Entry 9F5S (electron microscopy, 2.50 A resolution); this record covers chains A and C of the 3 polymer chains in the assembly.

== Chain A ==
Molecule: VP0
Organism: Enterovirus A71
UniProtKB: D4QGA2 (D4QGA2_HE71); numbering as in UniProt (aligned over 1-323)
Sequence (323 residues; row label = number of the first residue in the row):
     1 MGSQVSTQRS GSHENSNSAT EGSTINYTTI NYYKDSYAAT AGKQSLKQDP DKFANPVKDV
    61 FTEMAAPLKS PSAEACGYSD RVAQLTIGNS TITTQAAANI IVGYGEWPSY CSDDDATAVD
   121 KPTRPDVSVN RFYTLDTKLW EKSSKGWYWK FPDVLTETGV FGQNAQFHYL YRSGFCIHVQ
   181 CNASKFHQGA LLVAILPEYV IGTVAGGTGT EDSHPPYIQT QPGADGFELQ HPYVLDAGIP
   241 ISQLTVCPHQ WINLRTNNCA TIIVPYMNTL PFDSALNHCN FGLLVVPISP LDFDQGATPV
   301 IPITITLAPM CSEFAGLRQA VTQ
Not modelled in the structure: 1-11, 46-64
Sequence notes: engineered mutation Ala96 (Glu in D4QGA2)

== Chain C ==
Molecule: VP1
Organism: Enterovirus A71
Notes: EC 3.4.22.29, 3.6.1.15, 3.4.22.28, 2.7.7.48
UniProtKB: A0A2L1GIK5 (A0A2L1GIK5_HE71); residues 1-297 here correspond to UniProt positions 566-862 (UniProt number = residue number + 565)
Sequence (297 residues; each row starts with the number of its first residue):
     1 GDRVADMIES SIGNSVSRAL TQALPAPTGQ NTQVSSHRLD TGEVPALQAA EIGASSNTSD
    61 ESMIETRCVL NSHSTAETTL DSFFSRAGLV GEIDLPLEGT TNPNGYANWD IDITGYAQMR
   121 RKVELFTYMR FDAEFTFVAC TPTGQVVPQL LQYMFVPPGA PKPESRESLA WQTATNPSVF
   181 VKLTDPPAQV SVPFMSPASA YQWFYDGYPT FGEHKQEKDL EYGACPNNMM GTFSVRTVGS
   241 SKSKYALVVR IYMRMKHVRA WIPRPMRNQN YLFKANPNYA GDSIKPTGTS RNAITTL
Not modelled in the structure: 1-59
Sequence notes: conflict Ala246 (Pro811 in A0A2L1GIK5)
Small-molecule neighbours: sphingosine (SPH): Ile111, Asp112, Ile113, Thr114, Phe135, Phe137, Phe155, Pro177, Val179, Val190, Val192, Met195, Tyr201, Gln202, Trp203, Asn228, Met229, Phe233, Ala275

== How chain A and chain C interact ==
Residue-residue contacts (133; chain A residue first):
  Ser18(A) with Asp132(C), hydrogen bond; His257(C), hydrogen bond
  Ala19(A) with Arg130(C), hydrogen bond (backbone-side chain); Phe131(C); Asp132(C), hydrogen bond (backbone-side chain); His257(C); Arg259(C)
  Thr20(A) with His257(C); Arg259(C)
  Ser23(A) with Arg259(C), hydrogen bond
  Tyr27(A) with Asp81(C)
  Ser36(A) with His257(C)
  Tyr37(A) with Asp132(C); Ser191(C); Pro193(C); Lys256(C), hydrogen bond (backbone-side chain); His257(C)
  Ala38(A) with Ser191(C); Lys256(C), hydrogen bond (backbone-side chain)
  Ala39(A) with Lys256(C), hydrogen bond (backbone-side chain); His257(C), hydrogen bond (backbone-side chain)
  Thr40(A) with His257(C), hydrogen bond (backbone-side chain)
  Ala41(A) with Asp81(C); Ser85(C); Arg254(C)
  Leu68(A) with Pro263(C), hydrophobic
  Tyr104(A) with Ile262(C)
  Lys150(A) with Asp206(C), salt bridge; Tyr222(C)
  Tyr169(A) with Phe211(C), hydrophobic
  Leu196(A) with Arg264(C)
  Pro197(A) with Ile262(C), hydrophobic; Arg264(C), hydrogen bond (backbone-side chain)
  Glu198(A) with Thr127(C); Tyr128(C), hydrogen bond; Gln202(C); Phe204(C); Tyr205(C); Asp206(C), hydrogen bond (side chain-backbone); Arg264(C), hydrogen bond (backbone-side chain)
  Tyr199(A) with Asp206(C); Tyr222(C)
  Val200(A) with Phe204(C); Tyr205(C); Asp206(C); Tyr222(C); Pro277(C), hydrophobic
  Ile201(A) with Tyr222(C), hydrogen bond (backbone-side chain); Pro277(C)
  Gly202(A) with Pro277(C); Asn278(C)
  Thr203(A) with Asn278(C), hydrogen bond; Tyr279(C), hydrogen bond (backbone-backbone)
  Val204(A) with Tyr279(C); Ala280(C); Gly281(C), hydrogen bond (backbone-backbone)
  Ala205(A) with Asn278(C); Tyr279(C)
  Gly207(A) with Ala280(C); Gly281(C), hydrogen bond (backbone-backbone); Asp282(C), hydrogen bond (backbone-backbone); Ser283(C)
  Thr208(A) with Asp282(C)
  Gly209(A) with Leu272(C); Phe273(C)
  Glu211(A) with Phe273(C)
  Asp212(A) with Phe273(C); Asn276(C), hydrogen bond
  Ser213(A) with Asn278(C), hydrogen bond (backbone-side chain)
  His214(A) with Asp219(C); Leu220(C); Asn276(C)
  Pro215(A) with Tyr208(C); Asp219(C); Tyr222(C), hydrophobic
  Pro216(A) with Asp219(C)
  Tyr217(A) with Tyr208(C), hydrophobic; His214(C)
  Thr220(A) with Tyr208(C), hydrogen bond; Tyr222(C)
  His231(A) with Tyr279(C), hydrogen bond; Ile284(C)
  Tyr233(A) with Asn268(C); Pro286(C); Thr287(C), hydrogen bond (side chain-backbone)
  Val234(A) with Gln269(C); Tyr279(C); Ile284(C), hydrophobic
  Asp236(A) with Tyr279(C)
  Ala237(A) with Arg267(C), hydrogen bond (backbone-side chain); Pro277(C); Tyr279(C)
  Gly238(A) with Arg267(C); Asn268(C), hydrogen bond (backbone-backbone); Gln269(C); Tyr279(C)
  Ile239(A) with Pro265(C); Met266(C); Asn268(C)
  Pro240(A) with Pro265(C); Met266(C); Asn268(C); Thr287(C)
  Gln243(A) with Pro265(C); Met266(C), hydrogen bond (side chain-backbone)
  Leu244(A) with Pro265(C)
  Val246(A) with Pro263(C); Arg264(C)
  Cys247(A) with Pro263(C); Pro265(C)
  Met267(A) with Tyr128(C), hydrogen bond (backbone-side chain); Ile262(C), hydrophobic
  Asn268(A) with Tyr128(C)
  Thr269(A) with Tyr128(C); Ala198(C); Ser199(C), hydrogen bond (backbone-backbone); Ala200(C); Gln202(C)
  Leu270(A) with Ala198(C), hydrophobic
  Ser274(A) with Phe211(C)
  Asn277(A) with Tyr205(C); Gly207(C); Tyr208(C), hydrogen bond (backbone-backbone); Thr210(C), hydrogen bond (side chain-backbone); Phe211(C)
  His278(A) with Tyr205(C); Asp206(C); Gly207(C)
  Cys279(A) with Asp206(C), hydrogen bond (backbone-backbone)
  Arg318(A) with Phe211(C)
  Gln323(A) with Phe211(C); Gly212(C), hydrogen bond (backbone-backbone); Glu213(C)
Interface residues without a listed pair, chain A (65 interface residues in all): Gly22, Gln44, Gly206, Thr210, Ser242, Leu276, Phe281
Interface residues without a listed pair, chain C (59 interface residues in all): Thr79, Val192, Phe194, Tyr201, Pro209, Asn227, Val258, Lys285

== Overview ==
Chain A and chain C form an interface of 65 and 59 residues respectively; the contacts include 34 hydrogen
bonds and 1 salt bridge. Polar pairs include Lys150(A)-Asp206(C), Ser18(A)-Asp132(C) and Ser18(A)-His257(C).
Chain C binds sphingosine.
Chain A is VP0 and chain C is VP1, both from Enterovirus A71; the structure, EVA71 E096A native particle, was
determined by electron microscopy together with 9F6A from the same study.
